PDB entry 6Z6O | electron microscopy, 3.80 A resolution | chains L and O of the 16 polymer chains in the assembly

[Chain L]
Protein: HDA1 complex subunit 3
Organism: Saccharomyces cerevisiae (strain ATCC 204508 / S288c)
UniProt: Q06623 (HDA3_YEAST); residue numbers follow UniProt; this construct covers 28-333, 404-639
Sequence (542 residues; row label = number of the first residue in the row; note: 70 numbers in that range are skipped by the numbering (no residue carries them; nothing is unmodelled there)):
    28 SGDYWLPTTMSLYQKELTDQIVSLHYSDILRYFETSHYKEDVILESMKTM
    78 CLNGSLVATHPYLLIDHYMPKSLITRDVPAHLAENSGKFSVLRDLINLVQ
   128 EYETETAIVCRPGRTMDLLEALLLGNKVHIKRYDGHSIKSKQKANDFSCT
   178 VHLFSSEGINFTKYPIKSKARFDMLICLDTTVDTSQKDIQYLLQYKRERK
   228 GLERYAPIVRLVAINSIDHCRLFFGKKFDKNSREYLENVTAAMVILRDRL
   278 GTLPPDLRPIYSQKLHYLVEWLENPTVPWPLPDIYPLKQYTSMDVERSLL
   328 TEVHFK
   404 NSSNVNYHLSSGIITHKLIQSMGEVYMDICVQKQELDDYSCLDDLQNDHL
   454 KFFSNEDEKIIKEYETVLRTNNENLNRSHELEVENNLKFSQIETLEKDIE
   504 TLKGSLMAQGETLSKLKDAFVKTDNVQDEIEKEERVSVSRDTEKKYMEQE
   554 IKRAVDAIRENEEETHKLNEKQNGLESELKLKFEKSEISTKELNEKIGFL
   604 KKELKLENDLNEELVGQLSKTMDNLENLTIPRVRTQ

[Chain O]
Protein: HDA1 complex subunit 2
Organism: Saccharomyces cerevisiae (strain ATCC 204508 / S288c)
UniProt: Q06629 (HDA2_YEAST); numbering as in UniProt (aligned over 10-638)
Sequence (629 residues; row label = number of the first residue in the row):
    10 KVYYLPVTLTQFQKDLSEILISLHAKSFKASIIGEPQADAVNKPSGLPAG
    60 PETHPYPTLSQRQLTYIFDSNIRAIANHPSLLVDHYMPRQLLRMEPTESS
   110 IAGSHKFQVLNQLINSICFRDREGSPNEVIKCAIIAHSIKELDLLEGLIL
   160 GKKFRTKRLSGTSLYNEKHKFPNLPTVDSTINKDGTPNSVSSTSSNSNST
   210 SYTGYSKDDYDYSVKRNLKKRKINTDDWLFLATTKHLKHDQYLLANYDID
   260 MIISFDPMLEVELPALQVLRNNANKDIPIIKLLVQNSPDHYLLDSEIKNS
   310 SVKSSHLSNNGHVDDSQEYEEIKSSLLYFLQARNAPVNNCEIDYIKLVKC
   360 CLEGKDCNNILPVLDLITLDEASKDSSDSGFWQPQLTKLQYSSTELPLWD
   410 GPLDIKTYQTELMHRAVIRLRDIQDEYAKGTVPLYEKRLNETQRQNQLDE
   460 IKNSVGLTFKKKQEVEKSINDSEKRLKHAMTESTKLQNKINHLLKNRQEL
   510 ENFNKLPSNTISSENHLEEGSALADKLKEYIDKNATLFNKLKELQQANAE
   560 KSKLNDELRSKYQIESSKAAESAQTLKILQESMKSLENEVNGPLTKFSTE
   610 SLKKELERLQNDFQSLKARNKFLKNYITL
Not modelled in the structure: 43-61, 132-134, 183-210, 309-324, 378-384, 611-618
Disulfide bonds: Cys359-Cys366

[How chain L and chain O interact]
Pairs across the interface - 20 pairs, chain L then chain O:
  Tyr129(L) with Arg98(O), hydrogen bond
  Glu130(L) with Thr171(O)
  Lys170(L) with His248(O)
  Asn172(L) with His248(O), hydrogen bond (backbone-side chain); Asp249(O), hydrogen bond
  Asp173(L) with His245(O), salt bridge; His248(O), salt bridge
  Phe188(L) with His63(O)
  Lys196(L) with Asp93(O)
  Lys214(L) with Thr62(O)
  Tyr218(L) with Thr62(O); His63(O); Ile414(O)
  Gln221(L) with Thr62(O)
  Lys223(L) with Asp93(O), salt bridge; Gln418(O)
  Arg224(L) with Lys605(O)
  Glu225(L) with His94(O), salt bridge; Tyr95(O), hydrogen bond
  Lys227(L) with Phe606(O)
Interface residues without a listed pair, chain L (16 interface residues in all): Pro192, Arg198
Interface residues without a listed pair, chain O (17 interface residues in all): Gln72, Lys247, Lys415

[Summary]
Chain L and chain O form an interface of 16 and 17 residues respectively; the contacts include 4 hydrogen
bonds and 4 salt bridges. Among the polar pairs are Asp173(L)-His245(O), Asp173(L)-His248(O) and
Lys223(L)-Asp93(O).
Here chain L is HDA1 complex subunit 3 and chain O is HDA1 complex subunit 2, both from Saccharomyces
cerevisiae (strain ATCC 204508 / S288c). Entry 6Z6O (HDAC-TC) was determined by electron microscopy (same
publication as 6Z6F, 6Z6H and 6Z6P).
